8YSA - chains A and B; structure by X-ray diffraction, 1.50 A resolution.

Chain A:
Name: 3C-like proteinase nsp5
Organism: Severe acute respiratory syndrome coronavirus 2
Notes: EC 3.4.22.69
UniProt: P0DTC1 (R1A_SARS2); residues 1-306 here correspond to UniProt positions 3264-3569 (UniProt number = residue number + 3263)
Amino-acid sequence (306 residues; each row starts with the number of its first residue):
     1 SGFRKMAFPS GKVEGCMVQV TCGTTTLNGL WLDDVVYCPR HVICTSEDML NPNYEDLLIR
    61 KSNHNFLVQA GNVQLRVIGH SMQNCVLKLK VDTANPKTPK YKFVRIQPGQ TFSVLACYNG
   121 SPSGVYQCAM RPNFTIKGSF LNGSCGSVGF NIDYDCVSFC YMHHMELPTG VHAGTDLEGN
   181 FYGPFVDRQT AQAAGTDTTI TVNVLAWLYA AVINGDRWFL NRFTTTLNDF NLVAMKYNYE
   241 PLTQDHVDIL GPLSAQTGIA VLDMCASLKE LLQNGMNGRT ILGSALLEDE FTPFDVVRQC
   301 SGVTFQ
Unresolved in the structure: 305-306

Chain B:
Name: Boc-tbg-phe-ell
Amino-acid sequence (4 residues; numbered 1 to 4; the number before each row is that of its first residue):
     1 XXFX
Modified positions: BOC (tert-butyl hydrogen carbonate) at position 1; TBG (3-methyl-L-valine) at position 2; ELL ((2S)-2-azanyl-3-[(3S)-2-oxidanylidenepyrrolidin-3-yl]propanal) at position 4

Chain A / chain B interface:
Contacting residue pairs (24):
  Leu-27(A) / Phe-3(B)  hydrophobic
  Pro-39(A) / Phe-3(B)  hydrophobic
  His-41(A) / Phe-3(B)
  Phe-140(A) / ELL_4(B)
  Leu-141(A) / ELL_4(B)
  Asn-142(A) / ELL_4(B)
  Gly-143(A) / ELL_4(B)  hydrogen bond (backbone-backbone)
  Ser-144(A) / ELL_4(B)  hydrogen bond (backbone-backbone)
  Cys-145(A) / Phe-3(B)  hydrophobic
  Cys-145(A) / ELL_4(B)  covalent bond
  His-163(A) / ELL_4(B)
  His-164(A) / Phe-3(B)
  His-164(A) / ELL_4(B)  hydrogen bond (backbone-backbone)
  Met-165(A) / TBG_2(B)
  Glu-166(A) / BOC_1(B)
  Glu-166(A) / TBG_2(B)  hydrogen bond (backbone-backbone)
  Glu-166(A) / ELL_4(B)
  Leu-167(A) / BOC_1(B)
  Pro-168(A) / BOC_1(B)
  His-172(A) / ELL_4(B)
  Arg-188(A) / BOC_1(B)
  Gln-189(A) / BOC_1(B)
  Thr-190(A) / BOC_1(B)
  Gln-192(A) / BOC_1(B)
Interface residues without a listed pair, chain A (21 interface residues in all): Met-49

In short:
21 residues of chain A face 4 of chain B across their interface, with 1 covalent bond and 4 hydrogen bonds.
Main-chain hydrogen bonds include Gly-143(A)/ELL_4(B), Ser-144(A)/ELL_4(B) and His-164(A)/ELL_4(B).
Here chain A is 3C-like proteinase nsp5 (Severe acute respiratory syndrome coronavirus 2) and chain B is
Boc-tbg-phe-ell. Entry 8YSA (The co-crystal structure of SARS-CoV-2 Mpro in complex with compound H102) was
determined by X-ray diffraction.
